3EH3 - chains A and B of the 3 polymer chains in the assembly; structure by X-ray diffraction, 3.10 A resolution.

Chain A:
Molecule: Cytochrome c oxidase subunit 1
Source organism: Thermus thermophilus
Notes: EC 1.9.3.1
UniProtKB: Q5SJ79 (COX1_THET8); numbering as in UniProt (aligned over 2-562)
Chain sequence (618 residues; row label = number of the first residue in the row; numbers below 1 keep their minus sign (Ser-55 is residue -55)):
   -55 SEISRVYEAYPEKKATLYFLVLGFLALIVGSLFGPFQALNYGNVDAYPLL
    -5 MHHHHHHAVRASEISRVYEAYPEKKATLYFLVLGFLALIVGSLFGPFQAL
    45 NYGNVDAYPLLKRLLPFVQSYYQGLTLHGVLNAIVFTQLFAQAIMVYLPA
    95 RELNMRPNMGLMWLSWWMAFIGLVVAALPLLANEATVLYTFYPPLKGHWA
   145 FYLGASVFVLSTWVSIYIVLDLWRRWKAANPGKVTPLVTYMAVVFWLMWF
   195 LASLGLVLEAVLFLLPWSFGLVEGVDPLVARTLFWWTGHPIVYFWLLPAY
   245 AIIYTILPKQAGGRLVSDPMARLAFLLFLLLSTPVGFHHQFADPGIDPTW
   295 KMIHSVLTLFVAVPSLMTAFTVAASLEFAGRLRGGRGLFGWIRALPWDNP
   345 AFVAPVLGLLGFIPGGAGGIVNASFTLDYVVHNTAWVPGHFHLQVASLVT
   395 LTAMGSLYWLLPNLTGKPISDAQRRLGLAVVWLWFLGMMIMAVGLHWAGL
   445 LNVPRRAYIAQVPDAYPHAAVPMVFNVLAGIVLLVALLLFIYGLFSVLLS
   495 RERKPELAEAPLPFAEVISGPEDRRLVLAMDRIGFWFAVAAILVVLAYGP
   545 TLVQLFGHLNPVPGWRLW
Unresolved in the structure: -55 to 5
Sequence notes: expression tag (-55 to 1); engineered mutation Arg258 (Lys in Q5SJ79)
UniProt features mapped onto this chain:
  - binding site (Fe(II)-heme a): His72, His386
  - binding site (Cu cation): His233, Tyr237, His282, His283
  - binding site (heme a3): His384
  - cross-link: His233 to Tyr237 (1'-histidyl-3'-tyrosine (His-Tyr))
Bound ions: heme Fe: His72, His386; Cu+: His233, His282, His283; heme-as Fe near His384 (its only coordinating residue here)
Ligand contacts:
  - heme-as (HAS): Tyr133, Trp229, Val236, Tyr237, Trp239, Leu240, Tyr244, His282, His283, Thr302, Val305, Ala306, Ser309, Leu310, Thr312, Ala313, Val316, Ala317, Leu320, Trp335, Ile336, Val350, Leu353, Leu354, Phe356, Ile357, Gly360, Gly363, Ile364, Asn366, Ala367, Asp372, His376, Asn377, Val381, His384, Phe385, Gln388, Val389, Val393, Arg449
  - heme (HEM): Leu32, Ser36, Gly39, Pro40, Gln42, Ala43, Tyr46, Tyr65, Leu69, His72, Gly73, Asn76, Ala77, Thr81, Leu132, Tyr133, Pro382, Phe385, His386, Val389, Ala390, Thr394, Trp428, Met432, Met435, Leu439, Arg449, Arg450, Ala451, Leu477
From the paper describing this entry:
  - binding site for heme-as: His376, Arg449
  - heme-as coordination: His384

Chain B:
Molecule: Cytochrome c oxidase subunit 2
Source organism: Thermus thermophilus
Notes: EC 1.9.3.1
UniProtKB: Q5SJ80 (COX2_THET8); numbering as in UniProt (aligned over 3-168)
Chain sequence (166 residues; each row starts with the number of its first residue):
     3 DQHKAHKAILAYEKGWLAFSLAMLFVFIALIAYTLATHTAGVIPAGKLER
    53 VDPTTVRQEGPWADPAQAVVQTGPNQYTVYVLAFAFGYQPNPIEVPQGAE
   103 IVFKITSPDVIHGFHVEGTNINVEVLPGEVSTVRYTFKRPGEYRIICNQY
   153 CGLGHQNMFGTIVVKE
Sequence notes: engineered mutation Gln4 (Glu in Q5SJ80)
UniProt features mapped onto this chain:
  - binding site (Cu cation): His114, Cys149, Cys153, His157
Bound ions: dinuclear copper ion: His114, His157

Interface between chain A and chain B:
Residue-residue contacts (125):
  Ser64(A) - Leu155(B)
  Tyr66(A) - Tyr152(B)  hydrophobic
  Tyr66(A) - Leu155(B)  hydrophobic
  Tyr66(A) - Gln158(B)  hydrogen bond
  Thr130(A) - Tyr152(B)  hydrogen bond (backbone-side chain)
  Leu132(A) - Tyr152(B)  hydrophobic
  Tyr136(A) - Gln151(B)
  Pro137(A) - Ile113(B)
  Pro138(A) - Asp111(B)
  Pro138(A) - Val112(B)  hydrophobic
  Pro138(A) - Ile113(B)
  Pro138(A) - Pro129(B)  hydrophobic
  Leu139(A) - Val112(B)  hydrophobic
  Leu139(A) - Tyr152(B)  hydrophobic
  Leu139(A) - Cys153(B)  hydrophobic
  Pro221(A) - Leu128(B)  hydrophobic
  Pro221(A) - Pro129(B)
  Leu222(A) - Arg52(B)
  Arg225(A) - Glu126(B)  salt bridge
  Arg225(A) - Gln151(B)
  Arg258(A) - Gln4(B)  hydrogen bond
  Val260(A) - His8(B)  hydrogen bond (backbone-side chain)
  Val260(A) - Ile11(B)  hydrophobic
  Ser261(A) - His8(B)
  Met264(A) - Glu15(B)
  Phe285(A) - Pro46(B)
  Ala286(A) - Pro46(B)
  Ala286(A) - Val125(B)
  Ala286(A) - Glu126(B)  hydrogen bond (backbone-backbone)
  Asp287(A) - Pro46(B)
  Asp287(A) - Glu126(B)
  Pro288(A) - Pro46(B)  hydrophobic
  Pro288(A) - Leu128(B)
  Pro288(A) - Ser133(B)
  Gly289(A) - Ala47(B)
  Gly289(A) - Gly48(B)
  Gly289(A) - Leu50(B)
  Ile290(A) - Gly48(B)
  Pro292(A) - Gly48(B)
  Lys295(A) - Ile45(B)
  Lys295(A) - Pro46(B)
  Met296(A) - Ile30(B)  hydrophobic
  Met296(A) - Ile33(B)  hydrophobic
  Met296(A) - Leu37(B)  hydrophobic
  Ser299(A) - Ile33(B)
  Val300(A) - Ile30(B)  hydrophobic
  Leu303(A) - Leu26(B)
  Leu303(A) - Ile30(B)  hydrophobic
  Leu303(A) - Ile33(B)  hydrophobic
  Phe304(A) - Leu23(B)  hydrophobic
  Phe304(A) - Phe27(B)  hydrophobic
  Val307(A) - Leu26(B)  hydrophobic
  Leu310(A) - Trp18(B)  hydrogen bond (backbone-side chain)
  Leu310(A) - Ser22(B)
  Met311(A) - Glu15(B)
  Met311(A) - Leu19(B)  hydrophobic
  Phe314(A) - Ile11(B)
  Phe314(A) - Tyr14(B)  hydrophobic
  Phe314(A) - Glu15(B)
  Phe314(A) - Trp18(B)
  Thr315(A) - Glu15(B)  hydrogen bond
  Phe322(A) - Gln4(B)
  Ile364(A) - Phe29(B)  hydrophobic
  Ser368(A) - Ile33(B)
  Phe369(A) - Ile33(B)  hydrophobic
  Phe369(A) - Leu37(B)  hydrophobic
  Phe369(A) - Ile45(B)  hydrophobic
  Thr370(A) - Thr36(B)  hydrogen bond
  Thr370(A) - Leu37(B)
  Thr370(A) - Ile45(B)
  Tyr373(A) - Ile45(B)
  Tyr373(A) - Pro46(B)
  Tyr373(A) - Asn122(B)
  Tyr373(A) - Asn124(B)  hydrogen bond (backbone-side chain)
  His376(A) - Asn124(B)  hydrogen bond (backbone-side chain)
  His376(A) - Glu126(B)  salt bridge
  His376(A) - Asn150(B)
  Asn377(A) - Glu126(B)  hydrogen bond
  Asn377(A) - Asn150(B)  hydrogen bond (side chain-backbone)
  Asn377(A) - Gln151(B)
  Thr378(A) - His117(B)
  Asn446(A) - His117(B)
  Pro448(A) - Ile148(B)  hydrophobic
  Pro448(A) - Asn150(B)
  Arg449(A) - His157(B)
  Arg450(A) - Gln151(B)
  Arg450(A) - His157(B)  hydrogen bond (backbone-side chain)
  Ala451(A) - His157(B)
  Tyr452(A) - Gln158(B)
  Gln455(A) - Gln158(B)
  Val456(A) - Gln158(B)
  Val456(A) - Asn159(B)
  Ala459(A) - Arg146(B)  hydrogen bond (backbone-side chain)
  Ala459(A) - Phe161(B)  hydrophobic
  Tyr460(A) - Arg146(B)
  Tyr460(A) - Phe161(B)
  Ile512(A) - Gln4(B)
  Ile512(A) - His8(B)  hydrogen bond (backbone-side chain)
  Ser513(A) - His5(B)
  Gly514(A) - His5(B)
  Gly514(A) - His8(B)
  Pro515(A) - Lys9(B)
  Glu516(A) - Lys9(B)  salt bridge
  Glu516(A) - Leu12(B)
  Asp517(A) - His8(B)  salt bridge
  Gln548(A) - Leu50(B)
  Leu549(A) - Arg52(B)
  His552(A) - Leu50(B)
  His552(A) - Arg52(B)
  Asn554(A) - Arg52(B)
  Asn554(A) - Val53(B)
  Asn554(A) - Gly130(B)  hydrogen bond (side chain-backbone)
  Val556(A) - Pro55(B)  hydrophobic
  Val556(A) - Pro129(B)
  Val556(A) - Gly130(B)
  Trp559(A) - Pro110(B)
  Trp559(A) - Asp111(B)  hydrogen bond (side chain-backbone)
  Trp559(A) - Val112(B)  hydrophobic
  Leu561(A) - Ala87(B)  hydrophobic
  Leu561(A) - Phe88(B)  hydrophobic
  Leu561(A) - Val112(B)  hydrophobic
  Leu561(A) - Cys153(B)
  Leu561(A) - Gly154(B)
  Leu561(A) - Leu155(B)  hydrogen bond (backbone-backbone)
  Trp562(A) - Leu155(B)  hydrophobic
Interface residues without a listed pair, chain A (74 interface residues in all): Val131, Asp220, Asp291, Ala306, Ala318, Asp372, Leu445, Pro557
Interface residues without a listed pair, chain B (64 interface residues in all): Asp3, Ala7, Ala34, Ala42, Val44, Thr56, Glu119, Gly120, Glu131, Cys149

Overview:
The interface between chain A and chain B involves 74 residues on one side and 64 on the other; the contacts
include 18 hydrogen bonds and 4 salt bridges. Polar contacts include Arg225(A)-Glu126(B), His376(A)-Glu126(B)
and Glu516(A)-Lys9(B). The paper reports a binding site for heme-as at His376(A) and Arg449(A); heme-as
coordination by His384(A).
Here chain A is Cytochrome c oxidase subunit 1 and chain B is Cytochrome c oxidase subunit 2, both from
Thermus thermophilus. Entry 3EH3 (Structure of the reduced form of cytochrome ba3 oxidase from Thermus
thermophilus) was determined by X-ray diffraction (same publication as 3EH4 and 3EH5).
